PDB entry 8YVI | electron microscopy, 2.93 A resolution | chains K and X of the 15 polymer chains in the assembly

# Chain K
Protein: Major carboxysome shell protein CsoS1A
Source organism: Halothiobacillus neapolitanus
UniProt: P45689 (CSOSA_HALNC); residues 1-98 here = UniProt positions 1-98
Amino-acid sequence (98 residues; row label = number of the first residue in the row):
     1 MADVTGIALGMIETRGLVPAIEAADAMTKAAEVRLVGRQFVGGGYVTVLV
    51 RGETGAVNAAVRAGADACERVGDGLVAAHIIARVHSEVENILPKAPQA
Disordered / not traced: 1-5, 98

# Chain X
Protein: Carboxysome assembly protein CsoS2B
Source organism: Halothiobacillus neapolitanus
UniProt: O85041 (CSOS2_HALNC); residue numbers follow UniProt; this construct covers 592-869
Amino-acid sequence (279 residues; each row starts with the number of its first residue):
   591 MPFCTSTPEPEAQSTEQSLTCEGQIISGTSVDASDLVTGNEIGEQQLISG
   641 DAYVGAQQTGCLPTSPRFNQTGNVQSMGFKNTNQPEQNFAPGEVMPTDFS
   691 IQTPARSAQNRITGNDIAPSGRITGPGMLATGLITGTPEFRHAARELVGS
   741 PQPMAMAMANRNKAAQAPVVQPEVVATQEKPELVCAPRSDQMDRVSGEGK
   791 ERCHITGDDWSVNKHITGTAGQWASGRNPSMRGNARVVETSAFANRNVPK
   841 PEKPGSKITGSSGNDTQGSLITYSGGARG
Disordered / not traced: 591-711, 732-869
Differences from the reference sequence: initiating methionine (591)

# Chain K / chain X interface
Pairs across the interface (9):
  Asn58(K) with Glu729(X); Phe730(X), hydrogen bond (backbone-backbone)
  Ala59(K) with Thr727(X)
  Val61(K) with Phe730(X), hydrophobic
  Arg62(K) with Pro728(X); Glu729(X); Phe730(X); Arg731(X)
  Ile80(K) with Phe730(X), hydrophobic
Interface residues without a listed pair, chain K (6 interface residues in all): Ala78
Interface features reported in the paper:
  - residue pairs: Asn58(K)-Phe730(X) (hydrogen bond)

# Summary
The interface between chain K and chain X involves 6 residues on one side and 5 on the other; the contacts
include 1 hydrogen bond. The hydrogen-bonded pair Asn58(K)-Phe730(X) is a backbone contact. The paper
describes a hydrogen bond between Asn58(K) and Phe730(X).
Chain K is Major carboxysome shell protein CsoS1A and chain X is Carboxysome assembly protein CsoS2B, both
from Halothiobacillus neapolitanus; the structure, Cryo-EM structure of carboxysomal midi-shell: icosahedral
assembly from CsoS4A/4B/1A/1B/1C/1D and CsoS2 C-terminal co-expression (T = 13), was determined by electron
microscopy, deposited together with 8YVE, 8YVF and 9F0H.
